Entry 6L7I (electron microscopy, 2.90 A resolution); this record covers chains C and F of the 8 polymer chains in the assembly.

Chain C:
Name: TcdA1
Organism: Photorhabdus luminescens
Reference sequence: Q9RN43 (Q9RN43_PHOLU); residue numbers follow UniProt; this construct covers 2327-2516
Amino-acid sequence (190 residues; numbered 2327 to 2516; the number before each row is that of its first residue):
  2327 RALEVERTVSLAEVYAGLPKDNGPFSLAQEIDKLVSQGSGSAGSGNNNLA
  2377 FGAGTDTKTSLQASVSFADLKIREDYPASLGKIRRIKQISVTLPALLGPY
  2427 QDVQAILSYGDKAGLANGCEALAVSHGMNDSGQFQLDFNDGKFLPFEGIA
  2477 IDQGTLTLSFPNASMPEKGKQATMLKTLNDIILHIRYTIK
Disordered / not traced: 2437-2443, 2466-2469

Chain F:
Name: TcdB1
Organism: Photorhabdus luminescens
Reference sequence: Q93EP6 (Q93EP6_PHOLU); residues 1-1476 here = UniProt positions 1-1476
Amino-acid sequence (1476 residues; numbered 1 to 1476; the number before each row is that of its first residue):
     1 MQNSQTFSVTELSLPKGGGAITGMGEALTPAGPDGMAALSLPLPISAGRG
    51 YAPSLTLNYNSGTGNSPFGLGWDCGVMAIRRRTSTGVPNYDETDTFLGPE
   101 GEVLVVALNEAGQADIRSESSLQGINLGATFTVTCYRSRLESHFNRLEYW
   151 QPQTTGATDFWLIYSPDGQVHLLGKNPQARISNPLNVNQTAQWLLEASIS
   201 SHSEQIYYQYRAEDEAGCETDELAAHPSATVQRYLQTVHYGNLTASDVFP
   251 TLNGDDPLKSGWMFCLVFDYGERKNSLSEMPLFKATGNWLCRKDRFSRYE
   301 YGFELRTRRLCRQILMFHRLQTLSGQAKGDDEPALVSRLILDYDENAMVS
   351 TLVSVRRVGHEDNNTVTALPPLELAYQPFEPEQTALWQSMDVLANFNTIQ
   401 RWQLLDLKGEGVPGILYQDRNGWWYRSAQRQAGEEMNAVTWGKMQLLPIT
   451 PAVQDNASLMDINGDGQLDWVITGPGLRGYHSQHPDGSWTRFTPLHALPI
   501 EYSHPRAQLADLMGAGLSDLVLIGPKSVRLYVNNRDGFTEGRDVVQSGDI
   551 TLPLPGADARKLVAFSDVLGSGQAHLVEVSATQVTCWPNLGHGRFGQPIV
   601 LPGFSQSAASFNPDRVHLADLDGSGPADLIYVHADRLDIFSNESGNGFAK
   651 PFTLSFPDGLRFDDTCQLQVADVQGLGVVSLILSVPHMAPHHWRCDLTNA
   701 KPWLLSETNNNMGANHTLHYRSSVQFWLDEKAAALATGQTPVCYLPFPVH
   751 TLWQTETEDEISGNKLVTTLRYAHGAWDGREREFRGFGYVEQTDSHQLAQ
   801 GNAPERTPPALTKSWYATGLPAVDNALSAGYWRGDKQAFAGFTPRFTLWK
   851 EGKDVPLTPEDDHNLYWLNRALKGQPLRSELYGLDGSAQQQIPYTVTESR
   901 PQVRQLQDGATVSPVLWASVVESRSYHYERIISDPQCNQDITLSSDLFGQ
   951 PLKQVSVQYPRRNKPTTNPYPDTLPDTLFASSYDDQQQLLRLTCRQSSWH
  1001 HLIGNELRVLGLPDGTRSDAFTYDAKQVPVDGLNLETLCAENSLIADDKP
  1051 REYLNQQRTFYTDGKNQTPLKTPTRQALIAFTETAVLTESLLSAFDGGIT
  1101 PDELPGILTQAGYQQEPYLFPRTGENKVWVARQGYTDYGTEAQFWRPVAQ
  1151 RNSLLTGKMTLKWDTHYCVITQTQDAAGLTVSANYDWRFLTPTQLTDIND
  1201 NVHLITLDALGRPVTQRFWGIESGVATGYSSSEEKPFSPPNDIDTAINLT
  1251 GPLPVAQCLVYAPDSWMPLFSQETFNTLTQEEQETLRDSRIITEDWRICA
  1301 LTRRRWLQSQKISTPLVKLLTNSIGLPPHNLTLTTDRYDRDSEQQIRQQV
  1351 AFSDGFGRLLQASVRHEAGEAWQRNQDGSLVTKVENTKTRWAVTGRTEYD
  1401 NKGQTIRTYQPYFLNDWRYVSDDSARKEAYADTHIYDPIGREIRVITAKG
  1451 WLRQSQYFPWFTVSEDENDTAADALV
Disordered / not traced: 1-6, 110-112, 800-805, 858-863, 1473-1476
Disulfides: C218-C291

How chain C and chain F interact:
Residue-residue contacts (37; chain C residue first):
  T2334(C) with G476(F)
  D2358(C) with R491(F), salt bridge
  T2418(C) with L477(F)
  P2420(C) with V453(F), hydrophobic; L477(F), hydrophobic; F492(F), hydrophobic
  A2421(C) with P451(F); A452(F); H481(F)
  L2422(C) with T450(F); P451(F), hydrophobic; H481(F); W489(F); T490(F)
  L2423(C) with I449(F); T450(F), hydrogen bond (backbone-backbone); A452(F), hydrophobic
  G2424(C) with P448(F); T450(F), hydrogen bond (backbone-side chain)
  P2425(C) with N421(F); G422(F), hydrogen bond (backbone-backbone); L446(F), hydrophobic; L447(F); P448(F)
  Y2426(C) with N421(F); W424(F), hydrogen bond; L446(F), hydrophobic
  H2452(C) with A452(F)
  M2454(C) with A452(F); V453(F), hydrophobic; Q454(F), hydrogen bond (side chain-backbone); D455(F)
  K2502(C) with R491(F), hydrogen bond (backbone-side chain)
  T2503(C) with R491(F)
  N2505(C) with F492(F), hydrogen bond (side chain-backbone)
  I2508(C) with L477(F), hydrophobic
  H2510(C) with G476(F)
Also at the interface, not in a pair above, chain C (21 interface residues in all): L2419, G2453, N2455, L2504
Also at the interface, not in a pair above, chain F (22 interface residues in all): R420, P475

In short:
21 residues of chain C and 22 residues of chain F are in contact; the contacts include 7 hydrogen bonds and 1
salt bridge. Polar contacts include D2358(C)-R491(F), G2424(C)-T450(F) and Y2426(C)-W424(F).
Chain C is TcdA1 and chain F is TcdB1, both from Photorhabdus luminescens; the structure, Signal substraction
of TcdB1-TccC2 and part of TcdA1, was determined by electron microscopy.
